PDB entry 5CZA | X-ray diffraction, 2.50 A resolution | chains R and S of the 28 polymer chains in the assembly

# Chain R
Molecule: Proteasome subunit alpha type-5
From: Saccharomyces cerevisiae (strain ATCC 204508 / S288c)
Notes: EC 3.4.25.1
UniProt: P32379 (PSA5_YEAST); residues -7 to 252 here correspond to UniProt positions 1-260 (UniProt number = residue number + 8)
Sequence (260 residues; each row starts with the number of its first residue; numbers below 1 keep their minus sign (Met-7 is residue -7)):
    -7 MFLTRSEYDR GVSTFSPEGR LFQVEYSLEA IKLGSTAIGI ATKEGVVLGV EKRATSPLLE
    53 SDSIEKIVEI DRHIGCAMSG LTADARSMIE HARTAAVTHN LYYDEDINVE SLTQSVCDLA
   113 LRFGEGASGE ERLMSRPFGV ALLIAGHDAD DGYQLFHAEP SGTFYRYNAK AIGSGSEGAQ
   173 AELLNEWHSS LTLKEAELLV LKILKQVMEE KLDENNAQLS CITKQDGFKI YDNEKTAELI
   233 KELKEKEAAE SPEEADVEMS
Unresolved in the structure: -7 to 0, 118-124, 243-252

# Chain S
Molecule: Proteasome subunit alpha type-6
From: Saccharomyces cerevisiae (strain ATCC 204508 / S288c)
Notes: EC 3.4.25.1
UniProt: P40302 (PSA6_YEAST); residues 0-233 here correspond to UniProt positions 1-234 (UniProt number = residue number + 1)
Sequence (234 residues; row label = number of the first residue in the row; numbering starts at 0):
     0 MFRNNYDGDT VTFSPTGRLF QVEYALEAIK QGSVTVGLRS NTHAVLVALK RNADELSSYQ
    60 KKIIKCDEHM GLSLAGLAPD ARVLSNYLRQ QCNYSSLVFN RKLAVERAGH LLCDKAQKNT
   120 QSYGGRPYGV GLLIIGYDKS GAHLLEFQPS GNVTELYGTA IGARSQGAKT YLERTLDTFI
   180 KIDGNPDELI KAGVEAISQS LRDESLTVDN LSIAIVGKDT PFTIYDGEAV AKYI
Unresolved in the structure: 0-2
Swiss-Prot annotation at these positions:
  - modified residue: Ser13 (Phosphoserine)
  - cross-link: Lys190 (Glycyl lysine isopeptide (Lys-Gly) (interchain with G-Cter in ubiquitin))

# How chain R and chain S interact
Residue-residue contacts - 42 pairs, chain R then chain S:
  Gly3(R) with Gly7(S)
  Ser5(R) with Arg125(S)
  Thr6(R) with Gly7(S); Gln20(S)
  Phe7(R) with Gln20(S), hydrogen bond (backbone-side chain); Tyr23(S); Leu76(S), hydrophobic; Arg125(S); Pro126(S)
  Ser8(R) with Tyr23(S)
  Pro9(R) with Tyr23(S), hydrophobic; Glu26(S)
  Glu10(R) with Glu26(S); Gln30(S)
  Gly11(R) with Tyr23(S); Ala27(S)
  Leu13(R) with Arg125(S)
  Gln106(R) with Arg81(S), hydrogen bond
  Asp110(R) with Arg81(S), salt bridge
  Leu113(R) with Pro78(S), hydrophobic; Arg125(S)
  Ser153(R) with Pro78(S)
  Gly154(R) with Pro78(S)
  Thr155(R) with Gln59(S)
  Phe156(R) with Gln59(S)
  Tyr157(R) with Arg50(S), hydrogen bond (side chain-backbone); Ala52(S); Ser57(S); Gln59(S)
  Arg158(R) with Ser56(S); Ser57(S), hydrogen bond (backbone-backbone)
  Tyr159(R) with Ala52(S); Asp53(S); Leu55(S); Ser56(S)
  Asn160(R) with Leu55(S), hydrogen bond (backbone-backbone)
  Ala161(R) with Leu55(S)
  Gln172(R) with Asp53(S), hydrogen bond; Leu55(S)
  Leu176(R) with Glu54(S); Leu55(S), hydrophobic
  Trp179(R) with Leu55(S), hydrophobic
Interface residues without a listed pair, chain R (27 interface residues in all): Arg2, Glu117, Leu175
Interface residues without a listed pair, chain S (25 interface residues in all): Asp6, Ala24, Asn51, Asp79, Gly123, Gly128

# Overview
27 residues of chain R face 25 of chain S across their interface; the contacts include 6 hydrogen bonds and 1
salt bridge. Polar contacts include Asp110(R)-Arg81(S), Phe7(R)-Gln20(S) and Gln106(R)-Arg81(S).
Here chain R is Proteasome subunit alpha type-5 and chain S is Proteasome subunit alpha type-6, both from
Saccharomyces cerevisiae (strain ATCC 204508 / S288c). Entry 5CZA (Yeast 20S proteasome beta5-D166N mutant)
was determined by X-ray diffraction, deposited together with 5CZ4, 5CZ5, 5CZ6, 5CZ7, 5CZ8, 5CZ9 and 16 further
entries.
